PDB entry 8XXV | electron microscopy, 2.33 A resolution | chains C and D of the 5 polymer chains in the assembly

== Chain C ==
Protein: Guanine nucleotide-binding protein G(I)/G(S)/G(T) subunit beta-1
From: Homo sapiens
UniProtKB: P62873 (GBB1_HUMAN); residues 2-340 here = UniProt positions 2-340
Amino-acid sequence (345 residues; numbered -4 to 340; the number before each row is that of its first residue; numbers below 1 keep their minus sign (Met-4 is residue -4)):
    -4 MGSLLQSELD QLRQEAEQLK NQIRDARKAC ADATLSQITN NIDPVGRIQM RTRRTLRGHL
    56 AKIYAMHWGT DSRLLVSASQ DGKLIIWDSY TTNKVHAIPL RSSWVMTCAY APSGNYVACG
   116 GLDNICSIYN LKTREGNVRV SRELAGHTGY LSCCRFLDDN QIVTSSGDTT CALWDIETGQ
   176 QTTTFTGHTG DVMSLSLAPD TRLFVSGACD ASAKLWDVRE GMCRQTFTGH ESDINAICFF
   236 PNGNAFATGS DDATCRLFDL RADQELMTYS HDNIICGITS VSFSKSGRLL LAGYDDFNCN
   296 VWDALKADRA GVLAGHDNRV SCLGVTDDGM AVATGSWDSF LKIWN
Unresolved in the structure: -4 to 3
Sequence notes: initiating methionine (-4); expression tag (-3 to 1)
Swiss-Prot annotation at these positions:
  - modified residue: Ser2 (N-acetylserine), His266 (Phosphohistidine)
  - natural variant: Leu30 (L30F: In MRD42; uncertain significance), Arg52 (R52G: In MRD42), Gly64 (G64V: In MRD42), Asp76 (D76E: In MRD42; D76G: In MRD42), Gly77 (G77S: In MRD42), Lys78 (K78R: In MRD42), Ile80 (I80N: In MRD42; I80T: In MRD42), His91 (H91R: In MRD42; uncertain significance), Ala92 (A92T: In MRD42), Pro94 (P94S: In MRD42), Leu95 (L95P: In MRD42), Arg96 (R96L: In MRD42), 5 further natural variant entries in UniProt

== Chain D ==
Protein: Guanine nucleotide-binding protein G(I)/G(S)/G(O) subunit gamma-2
From: Homo sapiens
UniProtKB: P59768 (GBG2_HUMAN); residues 1-71 here = UniProt positions 1-71
Amino-acid sequence (71 residues; numbered 1 to 71; the number before each row is that of its first residue):
     1 MASNNTASIA QARKLVEQLK MEANIDRIKV SKAAADLMAY CEAHAKEDPL LTPVPASENP
    61 FREKKFFCAI L
Unresolved in the structure: 1-6, 65-71
Swiss-Prot annotation at these positions:
  - modified residue: Ala2 (N-acetylalanine), Cys68 (Cysteine methyl ester)
  - lipidation: Cys68 (S-geranylgeranyl cysteine)

== Interface between chain C and chain D ==
Residue-residue contacts (83):
  Leu4(C) - Ser8(D)
  Leu4(C) - Ile9(D)  hydrophobic
  Leu7(C) - Ile9(D)
  Leu7(C) - Ala12(D)  hydrophobic
  Leu7(C) - Arg13(D)
  Leu7(C) - Val16(D)
  Ala11(C) - Val16(D)
  Ala11(C) - Leu19(D)
  Leu14(C) - Val16(D)
  Leu14(C) - Leu19(D)  hydrophobic
  Leu14(C) - Lys20(D)
  Lys15(C) - Leu19(D)
  Ile18(C) - Leu19(D)
  Ile18(C) - Ala23(D)  hydrophobic
  Ala21(C) - Arg27(D)
  Ala24(C) - Lys29(D)  hydrogen bond (backbone-side chain)
  Cys25(C) - Arg27(D)
  Cys25(C) - Ile28(D)
  Cys25(C) - Lys29(D)
  Cys25(C) - Val30(D)  hydrogen bond (backbone-backbone)
  Ala26(C) - Val30(D)  hydrophobic
  Asp27(C) - Lys29(D)
  Asp27(C) - Val30(D)  hydrogen bond (side chain-backbone)
  Asp27(C) - Ser31(D)  hydrogen bond (side chain-backbone)
  Ala28(C) - Val30(D)
  Leu30(C) - Ala34(D)  hydrophobic
  Ile33(C) - Ser31(D)
  Ile33(C) - Ala34(D)  hydrophobic
  Ile33(C) - Met38(D)  hydrophobic
  Thr34(C) - Met38(D)
  Ile37(C) - Met38(D)  hydrophobic
  Val40(C) - Leu51(D)  hydrophobic
  Arg48(C) - Phe61(D)
  Arg49(C) - Pro60(D)
  Arg49(C) - Phe61(D)
  Arg49(C) - Arg62(D)  hydrogen bond (side chain-backbone)
  Ser84(C) - Phe61(D)
  Tyr85(C) - Pro60(D)
  Tyr85(C) - Phe61(D)  hydrophobic
  Cys218(C) - Gln18(D)  hydrogen bond (backbone-side chain)
  Cys218(C) - Met21(D)
  Cys218(C) - Glu22(D)
  Arg219(C) - Met21(D)
  Gln220(C) - Ile25(D)
  Thr221(C) - Glu22(D)  hydrogen bond
  Phe235(C) - Leu37(D)  hydrophobic
  Phe235(C) - Cys41(D)  hydrophobic
  Pro236(C) - Tyr40(D)
  Asn237(C) - Tyr40(D)
  Asp254(C) - Ala33(D)
  Arg256(C) - Arg27(D)
  Arg256(C) - Ile28(D)  hydrogen bond (backbone-backbone)
  Arg256(C) - Ala33(D)
  Arg256(C) - Asp36(D)  salt bridge
  Gln259(C) - Val30(D)
  Leu261(C) - Val30(D)  hydrophobic
  Leu261(C) - Leu37(D)  hydrophobic
  Ser279(C) - Asp48(D)  hydrogen bond
  Ser279(C) - Leu50(D)
  Lys280(C) - Glu47(D)
  Ser281(C) - Tyr40(D)
  Ser281(C) - Cys41(D)
  Ser281(C) - His44(D)
  Ser281(C) - Ala45(D)
  Ser281(C) - Asp48(D)  hydrogen bond
  Gly282(C) - Cys41(D)
  Arg283(C) - Cys41(D)
  Arg283(C) - Leu51(D)
  Leu300(C) - Met38(D)  hydrophobic
  Leu300(C) - Cys41(D)  hydrophobic
  Asp323(C) - Pro49(D)
  Gly324(C) - Pro49(D)
  Gly324(C) - Leu50(D)
  Met325(C) - Pro49(D)  hydrophobic
  Met325(C) - Leu50(D)
  Met325(C) - Glu58(D)
  Met325(C) - Asn59(D)
  Met325(C) - Pro60(D)
  Met325(C) - Phe61(D)  hydrophobic
  Ala326(C) - Phe61(D)  hydrophobic
  Ile338(C) - Phe61(D)  hydrophobic
  Asn340(C) - Asn59(D)  hydrogen bond
  Asn340(C) - Phe61(D)
Also at the interface, not in a pair above, chain C (54 interface residues in all): Glu10, Ile43, Met45, Thr87, Asn239, Ala240, Ala257, Asp258, Leu284, Val320
Also at the interface, not in a pair above, chain D (40 interface residues in all): Asp26, Glu42, Val54, Lys64

== Summary ==
The interface between chain C and chain D involves 54 residues on one side and 40 on the other; the contacts
include 11 hydrogen bonds and 1 salt bridge. Polar pairs include Arg256(C)-Asp36(D), Ala24(C)-Lys29(D) and
Asp27(C)-Val30(D).
Chain C is Guanine nucleotide-binding protein G(I)/G(S)/G(T) subunit beta-1 and chain D is Guanine
nucleotide-binding protein G(I)/G(S)/G(O) subunit gamma-2, both from Homo sapiens; the structure, Cryo-EM
Structure of the Prostaglandin D2 Receptor 2-indomethacin Coupled to G Protein, was determined by electron
microscopy together with 8XXU and 9IYB from the same study.
